Entry 5FL7 (X-ray diffraction, 3.50 A resolution); this record covers chains C and G of the 19 polymer chains in the assembly.

# Chain C
Protein: ATP synthase subunit alpha
From: Yarrowia lipolytica
UniProtKB: Q6C326 (Q6C326_YARLI); residue numbers follow UniProt; this construct covers 1-536
Sequence (536 residues; each row starts with the number of its first residue):
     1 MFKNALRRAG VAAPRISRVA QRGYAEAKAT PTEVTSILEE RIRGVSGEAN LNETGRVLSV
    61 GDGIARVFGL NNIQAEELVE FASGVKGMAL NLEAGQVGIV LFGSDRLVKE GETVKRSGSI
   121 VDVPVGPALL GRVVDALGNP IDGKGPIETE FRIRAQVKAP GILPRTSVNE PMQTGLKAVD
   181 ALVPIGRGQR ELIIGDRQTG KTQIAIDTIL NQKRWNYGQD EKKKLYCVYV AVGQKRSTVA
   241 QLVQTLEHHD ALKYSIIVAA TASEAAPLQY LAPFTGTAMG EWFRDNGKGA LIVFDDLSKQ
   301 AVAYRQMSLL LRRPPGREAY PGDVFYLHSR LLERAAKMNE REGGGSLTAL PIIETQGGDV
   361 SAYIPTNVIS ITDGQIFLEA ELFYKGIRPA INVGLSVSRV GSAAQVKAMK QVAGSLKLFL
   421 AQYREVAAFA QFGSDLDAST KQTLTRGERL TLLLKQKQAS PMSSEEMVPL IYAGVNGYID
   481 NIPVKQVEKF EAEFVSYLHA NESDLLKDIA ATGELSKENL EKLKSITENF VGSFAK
Not modelled in the structure: 1-48, 534-536
Ion coordination: Mg2+: T202 (together with ATP)
Residues lining bound ligands:
  - ADP (adenosine-5'-diphosphate): V397, S398, R399
  - ATP (adenosine-5'-triphosphate): R197, Q198, T199, G200, K201, T202, Q203, E354, F383, R388, P389, Q456, K457, Q458
Curated features (UniProtKB/Swiss-Prot):
  - binding site (ATP): G195 to T202
Reported in the primary citation:
  - binding site for ATP: T202

# Chain G
Protein: ATP synthase subunit gamma chain, mitochondrial
From: Yarrowia lipolytica
Notes: EC 3.6.1.34
UniProtKB: Q6C338 (Q6C338_YARLI); residues 1-293 here = UniProt positions 1-293
Sequence (293 residues; row label = number of the first residue in the row):
     1 MFALRTAARP AARSVGATRN YATLREIEMR LKSIKNIEKI TNTMKIVAST KLGKAQRAMA
    61 TSKVYNEASE KVFENSETAV PENIEKRLWV VVSSDKGLCG SIHSQLARTV RRKLLDFESG
   121 EKLIDIVAVG EKIKAQLGRS NPEQMRLSFG GTGKEAPTFE EAAHIADEIL ALDTQYDDIE
   181 IVYNKVLSGI SFEPIMKESY SAKAIEDAPK FGQYELEDDV VKNLADFSLA NTIYAAMAEG
   241 HAAEISARRN AMDNASKNAS DMINKYSILY NRTRQAVITN ELVDIITGAS SLE
Not modelled in the structure: 1-22, 117-119, 293

# Interface between chain C and chain G
Pairs across the interface (9; chain C residue first):
  P315(C) - G288(G)
  P315(C) - S291(G)
  G316(C) - D284(G)
  R317(C) - D284(G)
  E318(C) - D284(G)  hydrogen bond (backbone-side chain)
  A319(C) - D284(G)  hydrogen bond (backbone-side chain)
  S361(C) - R25(G)  hydrogen bond
  L436(C) - E131(G)
  L436(C) - A135(G)  hydrophobic
Interface residues without a listed pair, chain C (9 interface residues in all): R312, P314
Interface residues without a listed pair, chain G (8 interface residues in all): T287, L292

# Overview
Chain C and chain G form an interface of 9 and 8 residues respectively; the contacts include 3 hydrogen bonds.
Polar pairs include E318(C)-D284(G), A319(C)-D284(G) and S361(C)-R25(G). Bound to chain C: ATP and ADP. From
UniProt: 8 ATP-binding residues on chain C. The paper reports a binding site for ATP at T202(C).
Here chain C is ATP synthase subunit alpha and chain G is ATP synthase subunit gamma chain, mitochondrial,
both from Yarrowia lipolytica. Entry 5FL7 (Structure of the F1c10 complex from Yarrowia lipolytica ATP
synthase) was determined by X-ray diffraction.
